PDB entry 9G28 | electron microscopy, 3.18 A resolution | chains 4 and E of the 14 polymer chains in the assembly

# Chain 4
Molecule: snR30
From: Saccharomyces cerevisiae
Sequence (609 nucleotides; each row starts with the number of its first residue):
     1 AACCAUAGUC UCGUGCUAGU UCGGUACUAU ACAGGGAAGG GAAGUCACUC GCAUACGUGU
    61 GUGUGCAUUU CUUGCUAUUG CUGCUUAGCU UCUCUAAAAC ACUGGGCUAG CGUUUUUCAA
   121 CGCUCGAGAG GCAGAGUCUC AAGGAGCCUC CAAUGGGCCU CACGUAUUCA UCUAGAUGGC
   181 GCUUCGGACA ACGGCAUCAC AUAAGAGAUG CAGCUCCUGA CUUCUCCUCU GAUCUUCGUG
   241 AUCAGAGUUU UGAGUCGUCA GACUACGAGC AGUUUCUCUU AGUCGUUGCA UCGGGUGCUG
   301 UUGCCUUAAC GAUGUGUAUA UGGGGUUCGG GGGCUGUUGC CAUGAUAUAU AUGGAUGAGA
   361 CAGAAGUGGC CCCGUUGACG AGUUUAACUU AGAUUAAGUA GGACGCAUGA UCUUGAGCUC
   421 UUUUCCUAUA CUUUGUCCUA UGGCCAGCUU UCUCCUUAUU ACGAAGAGAU UGCGGGAUGU
   481 GGGUGCAGAG UGGGAAAAUC UGAGUUCGGU CAUCUUUGUU GUUCGUCCUA CCGCAGUAUA
   541 UUCCUAAACA CUAUGAAAUG ACCCUAGUUG GUCCAUGAUC AUUUGGGUAA AACCAUACUG
   601 CAGACAUCU
Not modelled in the structure: 1-4, 14-116, 152-328, 383-386, 403-526

# Chain E
Name: H/ACA ribonucleoprotein complex subunit CBF5
From: Saccharomyces cerevisiae
Notes: EC 5.4.99.-
Reference sequence: P33322 (CBF5_YEAST); residue numbers follow UniProt; this construct covers 1-483
Amino-acid sequence (483 residues; row label = number of the first residue in the row):
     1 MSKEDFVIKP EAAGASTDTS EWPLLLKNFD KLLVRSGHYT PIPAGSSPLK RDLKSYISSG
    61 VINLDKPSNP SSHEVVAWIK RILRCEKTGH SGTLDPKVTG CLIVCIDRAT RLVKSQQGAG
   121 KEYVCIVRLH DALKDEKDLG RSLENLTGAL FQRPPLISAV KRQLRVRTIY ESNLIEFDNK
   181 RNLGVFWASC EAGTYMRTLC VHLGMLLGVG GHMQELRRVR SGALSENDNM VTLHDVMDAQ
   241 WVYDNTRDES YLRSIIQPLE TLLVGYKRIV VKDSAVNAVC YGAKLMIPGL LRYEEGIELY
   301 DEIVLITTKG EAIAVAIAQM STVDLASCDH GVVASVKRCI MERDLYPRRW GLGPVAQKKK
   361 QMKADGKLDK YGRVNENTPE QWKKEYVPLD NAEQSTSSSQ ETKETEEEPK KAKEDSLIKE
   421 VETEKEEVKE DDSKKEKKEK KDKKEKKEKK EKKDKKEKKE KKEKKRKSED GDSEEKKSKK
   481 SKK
Not modelled in the structure: 1-4, 150-167, 391-483

# Interface between chain 4 and chain E
Pairs across the interface - 84 pairs, chain 4 then chain E:
  A5(4) - Tyr371(E)  stacking on the base
  G8(4) - Tyr281(E)  hydrogen bond to the base
  G8(4) - Gly282(E)  hydrogen bond to the sugar
  G8(4) - Arg343(E)  base contact
  U9(4) - Cys280(E)  sugar contact
  U9(4) - Gly282(E)  sugar contact
  U9(4) - Val336(E)  phosphate contact
  U9(4) - Cys339(E)  phosphate contact
  U9(4) - Arg343(E)  hydrogen bond to the base
  C10(4) - Arg111(E)  sugar contact
  C10(4) - Arg338(E)  salt bridge to the phosphate
  C10(4) - Cys339(E)  hydrogen bond to the phosphate
  C10(4) - Arg343(E)  sugar contact
  U11(4) - Arg111(E)  salt bridge to the phosphate
  U11(4) - Arg338(E)  salt bridge to the phosphate
  C123(4) - Tyr195(E)  phosphate contact
  U124(4) - Ala192(E)  base contact
  U124(4) - Thr194(E)  base contact
  U124(4) - Tyr195(E)  phosphate contact
  G131(4) - Glu74(E)  hydrogen bond to the base
  C132(4) - Pro70(E)  sugar contact
  C132(4) - Glu74(E)  hydrogen bond to the sugar
  C132(4) - Trp78(E)  sugar contact
  A133(4) - Asn69(E)  hydrogen bond to the phosphate
  U346(4) - Thr198(E)  base contact
  U346(4) - Val201(E)  base contact
  A347(4) - His130(E)  sugar contact
  A347(4) - His212(E)  stacking on the base
  U348(4) - Arg128(E)  base contact
  U348(4) - His130(E)  base contact
  U348(4) - His212(E)  base contact
  U352(4) - Arg128(E)  hydrogen bond to the phosphate
  G353(4) - Arg128(E)  salt bridge to the phosphate
  C370(4) - Ala77(E)  sugar contact
  C371(4) - His73(E)  sugar contact
  C371(4) - Glu74(E)  sugar contact
  C371(4) - Ala77(E)  sugar contact
  U375(4) - Lys114(E)  salt bridge to the phosphate
  U376(4) - Lys114(E)  salt bridge to the phosphate
  C388(4) - Tyr281(E)  sugar contact
  C388(4) - Arg343(E)  hydrogen bond to the base
  U389(4) - Tyr281(E)  sugar contact
  U389(4) - Arg348(E)  salt bridge to the phosphate
  U389(4) - Trp350(E)  phosphate contact
  U390(4) - Trp350(E)  hydrogen bond to the phosphate
  A391(4) - Ala278(E)  base contact
  A391(4) - Tyr281(E)  hydrogen bond to the base
  A391(4) - Gly282(E)  base contact
  A391(4) - Ala283(E)  base contact
  A391(4) - Trp350(E)  sugar contact
  G392(4) - Met286(E)  base contact
  G392(4) - His330(E)  base contact
  G392(4) - Trp350(E)  phosphate contact
  G392(4) - Gly351(E)  hydrogen bond to the phosphate
  G392(4) - Val355(E)  sugar contact
  G392(4) - Ala356(E)  phosphate contact
  G392(4) - Tyr386(E)  base contact
  G392(4) - Val387(E)  hydrogen bond to the base
  G392(4) - Pro388(E)  base contact
  G392(4) - Leu389(E)  hydrogen bond to the base
  G392(4) - Asp390(E)  base contact
  A393(4) - Lys272(E)  sugar contact
  A393(4) - Ser274(E)  hydrogen bond to the sugar
  A393(4) - Ala275(E)  base contact
  A393(4) - Ala278(E)  base contact
  A393(4) - Ala283(E)  base contact
  A393(4) - Lys284(E)  base contact
  A393(4) - Met286(E)  base contact
  A393(4) - Pro288(E)  sugar contact
  A393(4) - Gly289(E)  hydrogen bond to the base
  A393(4) - Trp350(E)  base contact
  A393(4) - Gly353(E)  phosphate contact
  A393(4) - Pro354(E)  phosphate contact
  A393(4) - Val355(E)  hydrogen bond to the phosphate
  A393(4) - Ala356(E)  hydrogen bond to the phosphate
  U394(4) - Lys272(E)  salt bridge to the phosphate
  U394(4) - Ser274(E)  hydrogen bond to the phosphate
  U394(4) - Arg349(E)  hydrogen bond to the base
  U394(4) - Leu352(E)  sugar contact
  U394(4) - Gly353(E)  sugar contact
  U395(4) - His38(E)  salt bridge to the phosphate
  U395(4) - Thr40(E)  base contact
  U395(4) - Arg349(E)  base contact
  A396(4) - His38(E)  base contact
Other interface residues (no listed pair), chain 4 (31 interface residues in all): G369, C372, G374
Other interface residues (no listed pair), chain E (56 interface residues in all): Arg81, Thr93, Asp95, Gln117, Leu285, Lys337

# Summary
Chain 4 and chain E form an interface of 31 and 56 residues respectively; the contacts include 20 hydrogen
bonds, 9 salt bridges and 2 aromatic stacking contacts. Polar pairs include G8(4)-Tyr281(E), U9(4)-Arg343(E)
and G131(4)-Glu74(E).
Chain 4 is snR30 and chain E is H/ACA ribonucleoprotein complex subunit CBF5, both from Saccharomyces
cerevisiae; the structure, snR30 snoRNP - State 2 - Utp23-Krr1-deltaC3, was determined by electron microscopy,
deposited together with 9G25.
